Entry 1R8D (X-ray diffraction, 2.70 A resolution); this record covers chains C and A of the 4 polymer chains in the assembly.

== Chain C ==
Molecule: 26-nt DNA strand
Sequence (26 nucleotides; row label = number of the first residue in the row; note: 2 numbers in that range are skipped by the numbering (no residue carries them; nothing is unmodelled there); numbers below 1 keep their minus sign (DT-14 is residue -14)):
   -14 TTGACCCTAA CGT
     1 TGCGTGATTG TTT

== Chain A ==
Molecule: transcription activator MtaN
Source organism: Bacillus subtilis
Notes: fragment: N-terminal truncation mutant of mta
Reference sequence: P71039 (P71039_BACSU); numbering as in UniProt (aligned over 1-109)
Amino-acid sequence (109 residues; each row starts with the number of its first residue):
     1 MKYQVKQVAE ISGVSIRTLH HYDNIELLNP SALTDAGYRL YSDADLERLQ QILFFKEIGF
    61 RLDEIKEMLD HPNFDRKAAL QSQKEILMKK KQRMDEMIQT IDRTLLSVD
Curated features (UniProtKB/Swiss-Prot):
  - DNA-binding region: Val5 to Asn24 (H-T-H motif)
  - region: His71 to Phe74 (Hinge), Arg76 to Thr104 (Essential for dimerization)

== Chain C / chain A interface ==
Residue-residue contacts - 15 pairs, chain C then chain A:
  DC-10(C) with Gln4(A), phosphate contact; Lys6(A), salt bridge to the phosphate; Tyr38(A), base contact
  DC-9(C) with Gln4(A), phosphate contact; Val5(A), phosphate contact; Lys6(A), hydrogen bond to the phosphate; Ile16(A), phosphate contact; Tyr38(A), sugar contact
  DC-8(C) with Val5(A), phosphate contact; His20(A), salt bridge to the phosphate; Gly37(A), sugar contact; Arg39(A), salt bridge to the phosphate
  DT-7(C) with His20(A), base contact; Arg39(A), salt bridge to the phosphate
  DA-5(C) with Arg17(A), base contact

== In short ==
5 residues of chain C face 9 of chain A across their interface, with 1 hydrogen bond and 4 salt bridges. Among
the polar pairs are DC-9(C)-Lys6(A), DC-10(C)-Lys6(A) and DC-8(C)-His20(A).
Here chain C is a 26-nt DNA strand and chain A is transcription activator MtaN (Bacillus subtilis). Entry 1R8D
(Crystal Structure of MtaN Bound to DNA) was determined by X-ray diffraction, deposited together with 1R8E.
